PDB entry 9E1O | electron microscopy, 3.30 A resolution | chains G and J of the 11 polymer chains in the assembly

[Chain G]
Protein: Histone H2A type 1
Source organism: Xenopus laevis
Reference sequence: P06897 (H2A1_XENLA); residues 0-129 here correspond to UniProt positions 1-130 (UniProt number = residue number + 1)
Amino-acid sequence (130 residues; row label = number of the first residue in the row; numbering starts at 0):
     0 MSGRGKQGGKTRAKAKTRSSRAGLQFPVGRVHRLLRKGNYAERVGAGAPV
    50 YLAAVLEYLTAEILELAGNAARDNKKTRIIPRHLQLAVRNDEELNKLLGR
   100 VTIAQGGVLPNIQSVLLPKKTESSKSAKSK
Disordered / not traced: 0-9, 119-129
Construct notes: conflict Arg99 (Gly100 in P06897), Ser123 (Ala124 in P06897)

[Chain J]
Molecule: 152-nt DNA strand
Source organism: Homo sapiens
Sequence (152 nucleotides; row label = number of the first residue in the row; numbers below 1 keep their minus sign (DC-75 is residue -75)):
   -75 CCCTGGAGAATCCCGGTGCCGAGGCCGCTCAATTGGTCGTAGACAGCTCT
   -25 AGCACCGCTTAAACGCACGTACGCGCTGTCCCCCGCGTTTTAACCGCCAA
    25 GGGGATTACTCCCTAGTCTCCAGGCACGTGTCAGATATATACATCCTGTG
    75 CA
Disordered / not traced: -75, 76

[Chain G / chain J interface]
Pairs across the interface (14; chain G residue first):
  Arg29(G) - DG48(J)  phosphate contact
  Arg29(G) - DC49(J)  salt bridge to the phosphate
  Glu41(G) - DA39(J)  phosphate contact
  Arg42(G) - DT38(J)  hydrogen bond to the sugar
  Arg42(G) - DA39(J)  phosphate contact
  Val43(G) - DT38(J)  sugar contact
  Val43(G) - DA39(J)  hydrogen bond to the phosphate
  Gly44(G) - DT38(J)  phosphate contact
  Ala45(G) - DT38(J)  hydrogen bond to the phosphate
  Lys75(G) - DG58(J)  phosphate contact
  Lys75(G) - DA59(J)  salt bridge to the phosphate
  Thr76(G) - DA57(J)  hydrogen bond to the phosphate
  Thr76(G) - DG58(J)  hydrogen bond to the phosphate
  Arg77(G) - DG58(J)  hydrogen bond to the phosphate
Also at the interface, not in a pair above, chain G (11 interface residues in all): Arg11, Thr16
Also at the interface, not in a pair above, chain J (9 interface residues in all): DC44, DG47

[In short]
11 residues of chain G and 9 residues of chain J are in contact; the contacts include 6 hydrogen bonds and 2
salt bridges. Polar contacts include Arg42(G)-DT38(J), Val43(G)-DA39(J) and Ala45(G)-DT38(J).
Here chain G is Histone H2A type 1 (Xenopus laevis) and chain J is a 152-nt DNA strand (Homo sapiens). Entry
9E1O (Snf2h bound nucleosome complex - ClassB1) was determined by electron microscopy together with 9E1L,
9E1M, 9E1N, 9E1P, 9E1Q, 9E1R and 4 further entries from the same study.
